6KJ9 - chains A and B of the 3 polymer chains in the assembly; structure by X-ray diffraction, 2.50 A resolution.

[Chain A (and B)]
Molecule: Aspartate carbamoyltransferase catalytic subunit
From: Escherichia coli K-12
Notes: EC 2.1.3.2; chain B of this document is another copy of the same molecule, construct and numbering; everything in this record applies to it too
UniProtKB: P0A786 (PYRB_ECOLI); residues 1-310 here correspond to UniProt positions 2-311 (UniProt number = residue number + 1)
Chain sequence (310 residues; row label = number of the first residue in the row):
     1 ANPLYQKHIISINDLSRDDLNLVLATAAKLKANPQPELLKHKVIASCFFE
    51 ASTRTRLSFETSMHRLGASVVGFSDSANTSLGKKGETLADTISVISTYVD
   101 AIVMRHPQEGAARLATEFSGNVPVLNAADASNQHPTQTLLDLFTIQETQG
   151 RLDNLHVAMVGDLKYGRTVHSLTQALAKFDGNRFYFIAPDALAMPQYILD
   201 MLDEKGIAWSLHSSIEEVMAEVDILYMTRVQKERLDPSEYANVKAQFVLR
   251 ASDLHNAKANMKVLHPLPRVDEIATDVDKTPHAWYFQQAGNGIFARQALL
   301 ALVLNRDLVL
Unresolved in the structure: 1, 77-83, 310 (chain B: 77-85)
Sequence notes: engineered mutation A128 (Gly129 in P0A786), A130 (Gly131 in P0A786)
Swiss-Prot annotation at these positions:
  - binding site (carbamoyl phosphate): R54, T55, R105, H134, Q137, L267, P268
  - binding site (L-aspartate): K84, R167, R229
What the authors report for this chain:
  - conformationally variable residues (side-chain flip): R167
  - mutagenesis - C47A/G128A/G130A/A241C, C47A/G166P/A241C, G128A/G130A: abolished catalytic activity
  - mutagenesis - G128A/G130A, R167A: unchanged binding to CP

[Chain A / chain B interface]
Contacting residue pairs (35; chain A residue first):
  H41(A) - P36(B)
  H41(A) - R65(B)  hydrogen bond (backbone-side chain)
  V43(A) - T61(B)
  V43(A) - R65(B)
  S69(A) - H64(B)
  V70(A) - H64(B)  hydrogen bond (backbone-side chain)
  V71(A) - L57(B)  hydrophobic
  V71(A) - E60(B)
  V71(A) - T61(B)
  V71(A) - H64(B)
  G72(A) - R56(B)  hydrogen bond (backbone-side chain)
  G72(A) - L57(B)
  F73(A) - T53(B)
  F73(A) - R56(B)
  F73(A) - L57(B)  hydrophobic
  G85(A) - P268(B)
  G85(A) - R269(B)
  E86(A) - R54(B)  salt bridge
  E86(A) - P268(B)
  D90(A) - R269(B)  salt bridge
  D90(A) - F286(B)
  S93(A) - F286(B)
  V94(A) - R54(B)
  V94(A) - L267(B)  hydrophobic
  V94(A) - F286(B)  hydrophobic
  I95(A) - L57(B)  hydrophobic
  T97(A) - F286(B)
  T97(A) - G290(B)
  Y98(A) - R54(B)
  Y98(A) - S58(B)
  Y98(A) - T61(B)
  Y98(A) - R65(B)  hydrogen bond (backbone-side chain)
  Y98(A) - A289(B)
  Y98(A) - I293(B)  hydrophobic
  D100(A) - R65(B)  salt bridge
Other interface residues (no listed pair), chain A (18 interface residues in all): K42, V99
Other interface residues (no listed pair), chain B (19 interface residues in all): E37, V270

[Summary]
Chain A and chain B form an interface of 18 and 19 residues respectively; the contacts include 4 hydrogen
bonds and 3 salt bridges. Among the polar pairs are E86(A)-R54(B), D90(A)-R269(B) and D100(A)-R65(B). The
paper reports that C47A/G128A/G130A/A241C, C47A/G166P/A241C and G128A/G130A of chain A abolish catalytic
activity; conformational variability at R167(A).
Both chains are Aspartate carbamoyltransferase catalytic subunit (Escherichia coli K-12). Entry 6KJ9 (E. coli
ATCase catalytic subunit mutant - G128/130A) was determined by X-ray diffraction (same publication as 6KJ7,
6KJ8 and 6KJA).
